Entry 7TMQ (electron microscopy, 3.30 A resolution); this record covers chains A and B of the 15 polymer chains in the assembly.

Chain A:
Name: H(+)-transporting two-sector ATPase
From: Saccharomyces cerevisiae
Notes: EC 7.1.2.2
UniProt: A0A6L0YX77 (A0A6L0YX77_YEASX); residues 0-616 here correspond to UniProt positions 1-617 (UniProt number = residue number + 1)
Chain sequence (639 residues; row label = number of the first residue in the row; numbering starts at 0):
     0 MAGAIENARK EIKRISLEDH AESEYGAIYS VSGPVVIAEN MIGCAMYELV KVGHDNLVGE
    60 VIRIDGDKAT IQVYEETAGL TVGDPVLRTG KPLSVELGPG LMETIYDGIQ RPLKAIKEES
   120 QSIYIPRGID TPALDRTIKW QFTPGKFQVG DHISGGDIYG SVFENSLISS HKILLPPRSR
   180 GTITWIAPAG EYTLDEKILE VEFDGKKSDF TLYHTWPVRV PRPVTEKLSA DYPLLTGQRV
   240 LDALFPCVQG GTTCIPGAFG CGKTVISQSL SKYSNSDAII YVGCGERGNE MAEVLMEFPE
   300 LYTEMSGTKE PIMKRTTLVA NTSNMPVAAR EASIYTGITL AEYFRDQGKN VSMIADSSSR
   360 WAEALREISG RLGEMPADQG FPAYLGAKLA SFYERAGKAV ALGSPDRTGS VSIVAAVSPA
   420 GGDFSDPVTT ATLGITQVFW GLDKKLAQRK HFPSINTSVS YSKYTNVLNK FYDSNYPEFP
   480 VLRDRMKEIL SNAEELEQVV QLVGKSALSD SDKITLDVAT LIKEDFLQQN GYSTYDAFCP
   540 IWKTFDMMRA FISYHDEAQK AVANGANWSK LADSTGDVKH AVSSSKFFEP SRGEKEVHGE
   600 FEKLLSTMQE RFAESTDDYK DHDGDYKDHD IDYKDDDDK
Disordered / not traced: 0-23, 615-638
Sequence notes: expression tag (617-638)
Ion coordination: Mg2+: Thr263 (together with ADP)
Ligand contacts: ADP (adenosine-5'-diphosphate): Gln237, Ala257, Phe258, Gly259, Cys260, Gly261, Lys262, Thr263, Val264, Arg286, Glu289, Phe451, Pro452, Gln528, Asn529, Gly530, Tyr531

Chain B:
Name: Vacuolar proton pump subunit B
From: Saccharomyces cerevisiae
UniProt: A0A6A5Q585 (A0A6A5Q585_YEASX); residues 1-517 here = UniProt positions 1-517
Chain sequence (517 residues; numbered 1 to 517; the number before each row is that of its first residue):
     1 MVLSDKELFA INKKAVEQGF NVKPRLNYNT VSGVNGPLVI LEKVKFPRYN EIVNLTLPDG
    61 TVRQGQVLEI RGDRAIVQVF EGTSGIDVKK TTVEFTGESL RIPVSEDMLG RIFDGSGRPI
   121 DNGPKVFAED YLDINGSPIN PYARIYPEEM ISTGVSAIDT MNSIARGQKI PIFSASGLPH
   181 NEIAAQICRQ AGLVRPTKDV HDGHEENFSI VFAAMGVNLE TARFFKQDFE ENGSLERTSL
   241 FLNLANDPTI ERIITPRLAL TTAEYLAYQT ERHVLTILTD MSSYADALRE VSAAREEVPG
   301 RRGYPGYMYT DLSTIYERAG RVEGRNGSIT QIPILTMPND DITHPIPDLT GYITEGQIFV
   361 DRQLHNKGIY PPINVLPSLS RLMKSAIGEG MTRKDHGDVS NQLYAKYAIG KDAAAMKAVV
   421 GEEALSIEDK LSLEFLEKFE KTFITQGAYE DRTVFESLDQ AWSLLRIYPK EMLNRISPKI
   481 LDEFYDRARD DADEDEEDPD TRSSGKKKDA SQEESLI
Disordered / not traced: 1-11, 197-206, 486-517
Ligand contacts: ADP (adenosine-5'-diphosphate): Leu379, Ser380, Arg381, Lys384

How chain A and chain B interact:
Pairs across the interface (111; chain A residue first):
  Tyr28(A) with Ile70(B); Arg71(B); Gly72(B), hydrogen bond (backbone-backbone)
  Ser29(A) with Ile70(B)
  Val30(A) with Tyr49(B), hydrophobic; Glu69(B); Ile70(B), hydrogen bond (backbone-backbone)
  Ser31(A) with Tyr49(B)
  Gly32(A) with Tyr49(B), hydrogen bond (backbone-side chain)
  Thr76(A) with Tyr49(B)
  Ala77(A) with Tyr49(B), hydrophobic; Asn50(B)
  Gly78(A) with Arg48(B)
  Leu79(A) with Pro47(B); Arg48(B); Tyr49(B), hydrogen bond (backbone-backbone); Ile70(B)
  Thr80(A) with Phe46(B); Pro47(B); Arg48(B)
  Val81(A) with Phe46(B); Pro47(B), hydrogen bond (backbone-backbone); Ile70(B), hydrophobic; Arg71(B)
  Leu112(A) with Asn140(B), hydrogen bond (backbone-side chain); Pro141(B)
  Lys113(A) with Tyr142(B), hydrogen bond
  Ile115(A) with Asn140(B)
  Lys116(A) with Asn140(B); Tyr142(B); Ala143(B)
  Ile122(A) with Ile139(B); Asn140(B), hydrogen bond (backbone-backbone); Ala143(B), hydrophobic; Tyr268(B), hydrophobic; Val322(B), hydrophobic; Arg325(B)
  Tyr123(A) with Ser137(B); Pro138(B); Glu264(B)
  Ile124(A) with Pro138(B), hydrogen bond (backbone-backbone); Asn140(B)
  Gly256(A) with Tyr352(B), hydrogen bond (backbone-side chain)
  Ala257(A) with Tyr352(B)
  Phe258(A) with Ile342(B), hydrophobic; Asp348(B); Gly351(B); Tyr352(B); Gln357(B); Arg381(B)
  Gly259(A) with Leu379(B); Arg381(B)
  Lys262(A) with Tyr352(B)
  Gly284(A) with Tyr309(B), hydrogen bond (backbone-side chain)
  Arg286(A) with Lys169(B); Glu317(B); Gly351(B); Tyr352(B), hydrogen bond (side chain-backbone); Ile353(B), hydrogen bond (side chain-backbone); Thr354(B), hydrogen bond (side chain-backbone); Glu355(B); Arg381(B)
  Gly287(A) with Glu317(B), hydrogen bond (backbone-side chain)
  Asn288(A) with Ile145(B); Tyr146(B); Pro147(B); Glu355(B), hydrogen bond
  Ala291(A) with Arg144(B)
  Glu292(A) with Tyr146(B)
  Met295(A) with Tyr146(B), hydrophobic
  Thr321(A) with Pro141(B); Glu317(B)
  Ser322(A) with Tyr309(B); Ser313(B), hydrogen bond (backbone-side chain)
  Asn323(A) with Pro138(B); Ser313(B), hydrogen bond (backbone-side chain); Thr314(B); Glu317(B)
  Met324(A) with Pro141(B)
  Val326(A) with Thr310(B)
  Arg329(A) with Tyr309(B); Thr310(B), hydrogen bond
  Arg359(A) with Tyr309(B); Tyr352(B)
  Glu362(A) with Tyr309(B)
  Arg365(A) with Gly300(B); Gly306(B)
  Gly369(A) with Val298(B)
  Arg370(A) with Arg295(B); Glu297(B), salt bridge
  Gln378(A) with Gly300(B); Arg301(B)
  Ser417(A) with Tyr352(B)
  Pro418(A) with Tyr352(B), hydrogen bond (backbone-side chain)
  Gly420(A) with Thr343(B)
  Gln447(A) with Leu376(B)
  Arg448(A) with Leu376(B); Ala408(B); Ile409(B); Arg475(B), hydrogen bond (backbone-side chain)
  Lys449(A) with Leu379(B); Tyr404(B); Arg475(B), hydrogen bond (backbone-side chain)
  Gln500(A) with Val419(B)
  Gly503(A) with Val420(B)
  Gln527(A) with Arg475(B), hydrogen bond
  Asn529(A) with Asn401(B)
  Tyr531(A) with Lys384(B), hydrogen bond
  Lys585(A) with Asn474(B), hydrogen bond (side chain-backbone)
  Phe586(A) with Ile476(B); Pro478(B), hydrophobic
Also at the interface, not in a pair above, chain A (70 interface residues in all): Ile104, Glu117, Gln267, Glu285, Met290, Leu294, Ala319, Ala419, Gly421, Lys443, His450, Leu501, Glu523, Tyr534, His579
Also at the interface, not in a pair above, chain B (69 interface residues in all): Leu68, Glu148, Gly167, Tyr307, Glu323, Pro347, Pro377, Ala405, Glu471, Ser477

Summary:
70 residues of chain A and 69 residues of chain B are in contact; the contacts include 25 hydrogen bonds and 1
salt bridge. Polar pairs include Arg370(A)-Glu297(B), Gly32(A)-Tyr49(B) and Leu112(A)-Asn140(B). ADP is bound
between chain A and chain B.
Here chain A is H(+)-transporting two-sector ATPase and chain B is Vacuolar proton pump subunit B, both from
Saccharomyces cerevisiae. Entry 7TMQ (V1 complex lacking subunit C from Saccharomyces cerevisiae, State 3) was
determined by electron microscopy together with 7TMM, 7TMO, 7TMP, 7TMR, 7TMS and 7TMT from the same study.
